7TKU - chains D and F of the 8 polymer chains in the assembly; structure by electron microscopy, 4.00 A resolution.

Chain D:
Name: Replication factor C subunit 2
Organism: Saccharomyces cerevisiae
UniProt: P40348 (RFC2_YEAST); residue numbers follow UniProt; this construct covers 1-353
Sequence (353 residues; each row starts with the number of its first residue):
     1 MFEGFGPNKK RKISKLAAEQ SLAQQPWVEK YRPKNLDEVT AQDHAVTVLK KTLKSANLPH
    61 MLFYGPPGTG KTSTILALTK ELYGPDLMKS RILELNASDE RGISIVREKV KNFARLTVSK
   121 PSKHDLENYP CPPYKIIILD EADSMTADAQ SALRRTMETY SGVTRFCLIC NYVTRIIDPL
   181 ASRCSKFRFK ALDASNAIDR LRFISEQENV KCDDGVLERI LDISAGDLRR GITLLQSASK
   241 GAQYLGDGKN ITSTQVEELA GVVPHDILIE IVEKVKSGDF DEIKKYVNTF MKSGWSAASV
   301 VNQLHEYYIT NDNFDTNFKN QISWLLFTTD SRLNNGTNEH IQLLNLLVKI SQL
Not modelled in the structure: 1-17
Bound ions: Mg2+: Thr72 (together with ATP-gamma-S)
Residues lining bound ligands:
  - ATP-gamma-S (AGS; phosphothiophosphoric acid-adenylate ester), molecule 1: Trp27, Val28, Tyr31, Arg32, Pro33, Glu38, Val39, Thr40, Ala41, Pro67, Gly68, Thr69, Gly70, Lys71, Thr72, Ser73, Glu141, Asn171, Arg200, Leu228, Arg229
  - ATP-gamma-S (AGS), molecule 2: Arg154, Glu158, Arg183
UniProt features mapped onto this chain:
  - binding site (ATP): Val28, Arg32, Gly65 to Ser73, Asn171, Arg229
  - modified residue: Met1 (N-acetylmethionine)

Chain F:
Name: Proliferating cell nuclear antigen
Organism: Saccharomyces cerevisiae
UniProt: P15873 (PCNA_YEAST); numbering as in UniProt (aligned over 1-258)
Sequence (263 residues; each row starts with the number of its first residue; numbers below 1 keep their minus sign (Pro-4 is residue -4)):
    -4 PHMASMLEAK FEEASLFKRI IDGFKDCVQL VNFQCKEDGI IAQAVDDSRV LLVSLEIGVE
    56 AFQEYRCDHP VTLGMDLTSL SKILRCGNNT DTLTLIADNT PDSIILLFED TKKDRIAEYS
   116 LKLMDIDADF LKIEELQYDS TLSLPSSEFS KIVRDLSQLS DSINIMITKE TIKFVADGDI
   176 GSGSVIIKPF VDMEHPETSI KLEMDQPVDL TFGAKYLLDI IKGSSLSDRV GIRLSSEAPA
   236 LFQFDLKSGF LQFFLAPKFN DEE
Not modelled in the structure: -4 to 0, 258
Sequence notes: expression tag (-4 to 0)
UniProt features mapped onto this chain:
  - DNA-binding region: Arg61 to Arg80
  - cross-link (Glycyl lysine isopeptide (Lys-Gly)): Lys127 (interchain with G-Cter in SUMO), Lys164 (interchain with G-Cter in SUMO)

How chain D and chain F interact:
Contacting residue pairs - 11 pairs, chain D then chain F:
  Arg115(D) with Leu25(F); Met119(F)
  Leu116(D) with Leu118(F); Asp120(F)
  Thr117(D) with Leu118(F), hydrogen bond (backbone-backbone); Met119(F), hydrogen bond (side chain-backbone); Asp120(F), hydrogen bond
  Ser119(D) with Asp97(F)
  Lys120(D) with Thr95(F); Asp97(F), hydrogen bond (backbone-side chain)
  Val163(D) with Asp120(F)
Other interface residues (no listed pair), chain D (8 interface residues in all): Asn112, Val118
Other interface residues (no listed pair), chain F (8 interface residues in all): Pro96, Lys117

Overview:
The chain D/chain F interface involves 8 residues from each chain; the contacts include 4 hydrogen bonds.
Polar contacts include Thr117(D)-Met119(F), Thr117(D)-Asp120(F) and Lys120(D)-Asp97(F). Bound to chain D:
ATP-gamma-S. From UniProt: 13 ATP-binding residues on chain D.
Chain D is Replication factor C subunit 2 and chain F is Proliferating cell nuclear antigen, both from
Saccharomyces cerevisiae; the structure, Structure of the yeast clamp loader (Replication Factor C RFC) bound
to the open sliding clamp ..., was determined by electron microscopy together with 7THJ, 7THV, 7TI8, 7TIB,
7TIC and 7TID from the same study.
